PDB entry 1YWB | X-ray diffraction, 0.97 A resolution | chain A

== Chain A ==
Protein: nitrophorin 4
Organism: Rhodnius prolixus
UniProt: Q94734 (NP4_RHOPR); residues 1-184 here correspond to UniProt positions 22-205 (UniProt number = residue number + 21)
Chain sequence (184 residues; each row starts with the number of its first residue):
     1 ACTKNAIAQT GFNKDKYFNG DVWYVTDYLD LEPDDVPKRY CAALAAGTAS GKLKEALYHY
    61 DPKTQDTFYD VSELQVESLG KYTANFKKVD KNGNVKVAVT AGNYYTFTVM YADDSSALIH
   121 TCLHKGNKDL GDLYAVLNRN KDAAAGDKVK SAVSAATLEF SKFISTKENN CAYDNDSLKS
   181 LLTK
Swiss-Prot annotation at these positions:
  - binding site (heme): His59
Cystine bridges: Cys2-Cys122, Cys41-Cys171
Bound ions: heme Fe: His59 (together with nitric oxide)
Small-molecule neighbours: heme / nitric oxide: Val25, Tyr28, Val36, Pro37, Tyr40, Ala42, Leu44, Leu57, His59, Phe68, Asp70, Phe86, Lys88, Tyr105, Phe107, Ile119, Thr121, Leu123, Lys125, Lys128, Leu130, Leu133, Ala135

== Summary ==
Ligands of chain A: heme / nitric oxide. UniProt lists heme-binding residue His59.
Chain A is nitrophorin 4 (Rhodnius prolixus); the structure, 0.9 A Structure of NP4 from Rhodnius Prolixus
complexed with NO at pH 5.6, was determined by X-ray diffraction, deposited together with 1YWA, 1YWC and 1YWD.
